Entry 3GE8 (X-ray diffraction, 2.19 A resolution); this record covers chains A and D of the 8 polymer chains in the assembly.

# Chain A (and D)
Protein: Toluene-4-monooxygenase system protein A
Organism: Pseudomonas mendocina
Notes: EC 1.14.13.-; chain D of this document is another copy of the same molecule, construct and numbering; everything in this record applies to it too
UniProtKB: Q6Q8Q7 (Q6Q8Q7_PSEME); numbering as in UniProt (aligned over 1-500)
Sequence (500 residues; row label = number of the first residue in the row):
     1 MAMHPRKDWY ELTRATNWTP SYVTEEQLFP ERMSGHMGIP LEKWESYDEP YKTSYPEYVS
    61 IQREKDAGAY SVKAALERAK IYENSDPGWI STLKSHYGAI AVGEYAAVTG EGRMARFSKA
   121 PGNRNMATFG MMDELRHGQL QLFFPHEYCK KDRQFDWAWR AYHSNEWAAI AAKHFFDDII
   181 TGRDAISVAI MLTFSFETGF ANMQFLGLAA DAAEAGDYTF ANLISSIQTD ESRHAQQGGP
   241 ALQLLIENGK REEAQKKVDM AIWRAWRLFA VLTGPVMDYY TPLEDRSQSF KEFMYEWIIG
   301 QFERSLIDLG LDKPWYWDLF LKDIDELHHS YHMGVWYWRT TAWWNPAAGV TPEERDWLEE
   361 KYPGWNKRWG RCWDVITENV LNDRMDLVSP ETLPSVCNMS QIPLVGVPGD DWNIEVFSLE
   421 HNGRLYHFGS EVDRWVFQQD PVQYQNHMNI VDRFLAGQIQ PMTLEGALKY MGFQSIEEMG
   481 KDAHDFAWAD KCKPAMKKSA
Not modelled in the structure: 1, 493-500 (chain D: 1, 492-500)
Construct notes: engineered mutation Ala201 (Thr in Q6Q8Q7)
Metal / ion sites: Fe ion site 1: Glu104, Glu134, His137 (together with acetate ion); Fe ion site 2: Glu134, Glu197, Glu231, His234 (together with acetate ion)

# Interface between chain A and chain D
Residue-residue contacts (16; chain A residue first):
  Arg63(A) with Arg63(D)
  Gly68(A) with Ser71(D)
  Ser71(A) with Gly68(D); Ser71(D); Val72(D)
  Val72(A) with Ser71(D); Ala75(D), hydrophobic
  Ala75(A) with Val72(D), hydrophobic; Asn222(D)
  Leu76(A) with Tyr218(D), hydrophobic
  Arg78(A) with Tyr218(D)
  Ala79(A) with Tyr218(D)
  Tyr218(A) with Leu76(D), hydrophobic; Arg78(D); Ala79(D)
  Asn222(A) with Ala75(D)
Also at the interface, not in a pair above, chain D (11 interface residues in all): Ala67

# Summary
10 residues of chain A face 11 of chain D across their interface. Glu104(A), Glu134(A) and His137(A) form the
Fe ion site 1. The Fe ion site 2 is built by Glu134(A), Glu197(A), Glu231(A) and His234(A).
Both chains are Toluene-4-monooxygenase system protein A (Pseudomonas mendocina). Entry 3GE8 (Toluene
4-monooxygenase HD T201A diferric, resting state complex) was determined by X-ray diffraction, deposited
together with 3GE3.
